5TZF - chain J; structure by X-ray diffraction, 2.40 A resolution.

Chain J:
Name: DNA-binding protein
Source organism: Streptomyces venezuelae
Reference sequence: F2RCL8 (F2RCL8_STRVP); numbering as in UniProt (aligned over 80-166)
Chain sequence (91 residues; each row starts with the number of its first residue):
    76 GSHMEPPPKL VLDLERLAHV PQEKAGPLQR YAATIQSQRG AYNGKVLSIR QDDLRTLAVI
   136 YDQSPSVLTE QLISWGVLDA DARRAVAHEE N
Unresolved in the structure: 76-80, 159-166
Differences from the reference sequence: expression tag (76-79); engineered mutation A116 (Asp in F2RCL8)
From the paper describing this entry:
  - binding site for c-di-GMP: R125 to D128
  - mutagenesis - D128A: abolished binding to c-di-GMP

Overview:
From the paper: a binding site for c-di-GMP at R125; D128A abolishes binding to c-di-GMP.
Chain J is DNA-binding protein (Streptomyces venezuelae); the structure, Structure of the BldD
CTD(D116A)-(c-di-GMP)2 intermediate, form 1, was determined by X-ray diffraction, deposited together with 5TZD
and 5TZG.
